PDB entry 7MSE | X-ray diffraction, 1.27 A resolution | chain A

[Chain A]
Name: D-dopachrome decarboxylase
From: Homo sapiens
Notes: EC 4.1.1.84
UniProt: P30046 (DOPD_HUMAN); residues 1-117 here correspond to UniProt positions 2-118 (UniProt number = residue number + 1)
Amino-acid sequence (117 residues; numbered 1 to 117; the number before each row is that of its first residue):
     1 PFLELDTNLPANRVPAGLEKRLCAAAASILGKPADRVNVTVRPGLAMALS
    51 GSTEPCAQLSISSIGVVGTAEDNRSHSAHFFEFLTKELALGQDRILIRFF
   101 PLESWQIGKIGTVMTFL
UniProt features mapped onto this chain:
  - modified residue: Pro1 (N-acetylproline), Lys32 (N6-acetyllysine)
Reported in the primary citation:
  - catalytic residues: Pro1
  - mutagenesis - P1G: abolished catalytic activity
  - mutagenesis - S62A, F100A: decreased catalytic activity
  - mutagenesis - P1G, S62A, F100A: unchanged stability
  - allosteric site: Ser62, Phe100
  - binding site for l(+)-tartaric acid: Pro1, Arg36, Ile64
  - contacts within the chain: Phe2-Ser62, Ile61-Phe100 (from molecular simulation)
  - mutagenesis - P1G, S62A, F100A: decreased signaling

[Overview]
From the paper: the catalytic residue Pro1; P1G, S62A and F100A reduce signaling.
Chain A is D-dopachrome decarboxylase (Homo sapiens); the structure, High-resolution crystal structure of
hMIF2 with tartrate at the active site, was determined by X-ray diffraction, deposited together with 7MRU,
7MRV and 7MW7.
